PDB entry 6S27 | X-ray diffraction, 2.80 A resolution | chain A

[Chain A]
Protein: Stimulator of interferon protein
Organism: Homo sapiens
UniProtKB: A0A2R3XZB7 (A0A2R3XZB7_HUMAN); residues 140-343 here = UniProt positions 140-343
Chain sequence (204 residues; each row starts with the number of its first residue):
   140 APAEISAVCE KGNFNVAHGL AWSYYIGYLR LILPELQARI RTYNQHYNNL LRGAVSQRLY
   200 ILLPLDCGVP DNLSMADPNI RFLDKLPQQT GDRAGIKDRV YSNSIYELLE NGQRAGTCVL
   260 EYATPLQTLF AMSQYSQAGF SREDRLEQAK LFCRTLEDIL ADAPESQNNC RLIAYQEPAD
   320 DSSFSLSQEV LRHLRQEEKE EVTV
Disordered / not traced: 140-153, 188-192, 317-322, 337-343
Small-molecule neighbours: 2'3'-cyclic-GMP-2'F-2'dAMP (KT8): S162, Y163, G166, Y167, R232, I235, R238, V239, Y240, E260, T263, P264, T267

[Overview]
Ligands of chain A: 2'3'-cyclic-GMP-2'F-2'dAMP.
Chain A is Stimulator of interferon protein (Homo sapiens); the structure, Crystal structure of human wild
type STING in complex with 2'3'-cyclic-GMP-2'F-2'dAMP, was determined by X-ray diffraction together with 6S26
from the same study.
